PDB entry 7XZI | electron microscopy, 2.77 A resolution | chains A and B of the 14 polymer chains in the assembly

Chain A:
Name: Tic214
Source organism: Chlamydomonas reinhardtii
Reference sequence: P36495 (YCF78_CHLRE); residues 1-1995 here = UniProt positions 1-1995
Sequence (1995 residues; each row starts with the number of its first residue):
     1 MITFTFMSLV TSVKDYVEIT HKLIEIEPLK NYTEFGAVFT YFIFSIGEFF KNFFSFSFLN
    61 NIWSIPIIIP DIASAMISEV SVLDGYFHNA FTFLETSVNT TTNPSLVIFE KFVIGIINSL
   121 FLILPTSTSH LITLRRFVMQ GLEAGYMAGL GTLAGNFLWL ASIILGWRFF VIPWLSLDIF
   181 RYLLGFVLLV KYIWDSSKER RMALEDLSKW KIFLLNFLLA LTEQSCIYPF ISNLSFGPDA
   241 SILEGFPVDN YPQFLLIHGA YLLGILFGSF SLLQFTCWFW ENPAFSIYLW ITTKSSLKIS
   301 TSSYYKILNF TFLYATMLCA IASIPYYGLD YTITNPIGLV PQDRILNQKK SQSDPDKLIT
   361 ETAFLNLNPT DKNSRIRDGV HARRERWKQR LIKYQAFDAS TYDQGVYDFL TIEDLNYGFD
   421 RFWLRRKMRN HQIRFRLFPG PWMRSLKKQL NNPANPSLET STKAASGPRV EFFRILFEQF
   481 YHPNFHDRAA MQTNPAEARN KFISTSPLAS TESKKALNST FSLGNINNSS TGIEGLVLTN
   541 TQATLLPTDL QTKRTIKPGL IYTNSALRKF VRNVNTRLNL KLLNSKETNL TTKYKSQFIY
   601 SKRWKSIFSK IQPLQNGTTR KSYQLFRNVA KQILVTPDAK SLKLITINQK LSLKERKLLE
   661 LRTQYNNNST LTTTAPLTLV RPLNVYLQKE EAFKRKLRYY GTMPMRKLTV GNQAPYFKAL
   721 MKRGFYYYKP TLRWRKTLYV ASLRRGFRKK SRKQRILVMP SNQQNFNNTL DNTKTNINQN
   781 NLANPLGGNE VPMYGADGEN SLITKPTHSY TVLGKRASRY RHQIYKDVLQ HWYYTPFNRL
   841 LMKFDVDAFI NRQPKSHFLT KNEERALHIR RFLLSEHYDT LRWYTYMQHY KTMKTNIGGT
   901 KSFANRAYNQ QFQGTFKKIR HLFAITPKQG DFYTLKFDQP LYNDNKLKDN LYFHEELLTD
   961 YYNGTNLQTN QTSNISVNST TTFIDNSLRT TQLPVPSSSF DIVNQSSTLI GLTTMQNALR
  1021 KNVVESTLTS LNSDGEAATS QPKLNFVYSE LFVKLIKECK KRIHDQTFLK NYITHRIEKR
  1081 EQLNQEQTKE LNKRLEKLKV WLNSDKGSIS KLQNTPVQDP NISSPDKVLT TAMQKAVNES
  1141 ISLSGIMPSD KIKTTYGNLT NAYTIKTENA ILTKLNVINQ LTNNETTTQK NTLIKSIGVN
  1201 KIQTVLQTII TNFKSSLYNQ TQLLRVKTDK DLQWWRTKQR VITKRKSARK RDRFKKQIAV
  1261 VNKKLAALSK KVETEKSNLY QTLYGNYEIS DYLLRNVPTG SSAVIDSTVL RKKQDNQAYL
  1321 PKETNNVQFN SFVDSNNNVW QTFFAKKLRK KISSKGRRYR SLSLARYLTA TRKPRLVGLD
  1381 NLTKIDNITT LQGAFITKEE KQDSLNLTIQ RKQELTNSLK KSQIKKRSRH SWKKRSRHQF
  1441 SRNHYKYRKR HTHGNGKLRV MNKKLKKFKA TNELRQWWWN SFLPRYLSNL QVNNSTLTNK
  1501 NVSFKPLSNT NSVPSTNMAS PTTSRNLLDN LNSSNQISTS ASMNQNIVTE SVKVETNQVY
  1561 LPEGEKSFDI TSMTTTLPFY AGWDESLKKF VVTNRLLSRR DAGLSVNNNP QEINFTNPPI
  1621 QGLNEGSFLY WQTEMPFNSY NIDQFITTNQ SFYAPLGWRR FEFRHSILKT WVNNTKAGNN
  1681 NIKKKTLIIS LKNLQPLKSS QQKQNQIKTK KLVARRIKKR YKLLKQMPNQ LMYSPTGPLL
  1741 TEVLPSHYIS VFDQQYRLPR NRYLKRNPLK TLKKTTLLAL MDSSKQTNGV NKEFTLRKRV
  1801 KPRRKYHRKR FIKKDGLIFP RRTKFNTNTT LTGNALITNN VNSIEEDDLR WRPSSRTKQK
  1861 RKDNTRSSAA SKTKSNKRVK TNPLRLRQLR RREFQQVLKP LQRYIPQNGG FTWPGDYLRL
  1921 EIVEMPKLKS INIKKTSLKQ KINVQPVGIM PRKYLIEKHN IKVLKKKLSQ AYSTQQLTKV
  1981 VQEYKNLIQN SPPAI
Unresolved in the structure: 1-7, 451-464, 490-532, 669-677, 761-796, 960-1042, 1108-1122, 1186-1223, 1288-1342, 1493-1498, 1511-1542, 1674-1683, 1828-1844, 1859-1885, 1991-1995
Residues lining bound ligands: inositol hexakisphosphate (IHP): Trp1235, Lys1238, Ile1242, Glu1273, Lys1276, Tyr1359, Lys1457, Val1460, Lys1464, Ile1689, Ser1690, Leu1691, Lys1692
Curated features (UniProtKB/Swiss-Prot):
  - natural variant: Leu580 (L580V: In strain: CC-503), Lys1588 (K1588R: In strain: CC-503 and cw15), Pro1610 (P1610A: In strain: CC-503), Pro1618 (P1618A: In strain: CC-503)
Reported in the primary citation:
  - binding site for inositol hexakisphosphate: Trp1235

Chain B:
Name: Protein TIC 20
Source organism: Chlamydomonas reinhardtii
Reference sequence: A8IZ79 (A8IZ79_CHLRE); residue numbers follow UniProt; this construct covers 1-259
Sequence (259 residues; numbered 1 to 259; the number before each row is that of its first residue):
     1 MSALLSQASG FSGLALGSSA SSKRLCKPLC RRPAVCVQAA HRPASAVSSG VPSTGFGPVS
    61 PLQRRPTLPT RKLVVASSQS GGRAEDAEKQ DWKFGRNEGP MTWPWKLMCA ILYMLPWVDV
   121 TEKTVYFVER FPAFVWTEYF SEPFEHWYNI HEYAPLFIFF ATYLGIVRNK KIPHVARYHV
   181 MMGVMLDIVA MILIVTEENL PTGVLWTPWS DLFYALMFWF IFLLVIYCLF FCFLGWYCEI
   241 PLISEGVYLQ IEQAEQLGQ
Unresolved in the structure: 1-93
Residues lining bound ligands:
  - Digitonin (AJP), molecule 1: Trp105, Met108, Leu112, Ala161, Thr162, Gly165, Ile166, Asn169, Lys171, Ile172
  - Digitonin (AJP), molecule 2: Leu164, Gly165, Arg168, Leu257, Gly258
  - Digitonin (AJP), molecule 3: Val195, Thr196, Asn199

Chain A / chain B interface:
Contacting residue pairs - 57 pairs, chain A then chain B:
  Pro325(A) - Ala133(B)
  Tyr327(A) - Ala133(B)
  Gly328(A) - Ala133(B)
  Leu329(A) - Trp136(B)
  Phe364(A) - Trp136(B)  hydrophobic
  Phe364(A) - Tyr139(B)  hydrophobic
  Leu367(A) - Tyr139(B)
  Ser374(A) - Glu142(B)
  Arg375(A) - Glu138(B)  hydrogen bond (side chain-backbone)
  Arg375(A) - Glu142(B)
  Arg375(A) - Glu145(B)  salt bridge
  Arg377(A) - Glu142(B)  salt bridge
  Gly379(A) - His146(B)
  Val380(A) - His146(B)  hydrogen bond (backbone-side chain)
  His381(A) - His146(B)  hydrogen bond
  His381(A) - Asn149(B)
  His381(A) - Ile150(B)
  Ala382(A) - Glu145(B)
  Arg383(A) - Thr121(B)  hydrogen bond (side chain-backbone)
  Arg383(A) - Thr124(B)
  Arg383(A) - Glu138(B)  salt bridge
  Arg383(A) - Glu145(B)  hydrogen bond (backbone-side chain)
  Arg384(A) - Glu122(B)
  Glu385(A) - Glu122(B)
  Arg386(A) - Glu122(B)  salt bridge
  Arg386(A) - Glu197(B)  salt bridge
  Trp387(A) - Glu122(B)
  Trp387(A) - Val125(B)
  Trp387(A) - Glu138(B)
  Gln395(A) - Tyr139(B)  hydrogen bond
  Phe397(A) - Val125(B)  hydrophobic
  Phe397(A) - Tyr139(B)
  Ala399(A) - Pro132(B)
  Thr401(A) - Pro132(B)
  Arg421(A) - Tyr126(B)
  Arg421(A) - Glu129(B)  salt bridge
  Arg421(A) - Asp211(B)  salt bridge
  Phe422(A) - Leu205(B)
  Phe422(A) - Trp206(B)
  Phe422(A) - Thr207(B)
  Arg425(A) - Tyr126(B)
  Arg425(A) - Glu129(B)  salt bridge
  Met428(A) - Glu122(B)
  Met428(A) - Tyr126(B)
  Met428(A) - Tyr214(B)  hydrophobic
  Arg429(A) - Leu205(B)
  Arg429(A) - Trp206(B)
  Arg434(A) - Glu198(B)  salt bridge
  Arg436(A) - Glu198(B)  salt bridge
  Gln479(A) - Thr202(B)
  Phe480(A) - Thr202(B)
  Phe480(A) - Trp206(B)
  Tyr825(A) - Trp206(B)
  Leu829(A) - Trp206(B)  hydrophobic
  Trp832(A) - Trp206(B)
  Trp832(A) - Thr207(B)
  Tyr833(A) - Pro208(B)
Also at the interface, not in a pair above, chain A (41 interface residues in all): Trp194, Ile324, Ser400, Arg426, Asn838, Leu841
Also at the interface, not in a pair above, chain B (34 interface residues in all): Lys123, Val128, Phe131, Phe134, Val135, Ser141, Gly203, Trp209, Trp236
Interface features reported in the paper:
  - interface residues, chain A: Arg426(A)

Summary:
Chain A and chain B form an interface of 41 and 34 residues respectively, with 6 hydrogen bonds and 10 salt
bridges. Polar pairs include Arg375(A)-Glu145(B), Arg377(A)-Glu142(B) and Arg383(A)-Glu138(B). Bound to chain
A: inositol hexakisphosphate. From the paper: a binding site for inositol hexakisphosphate at Trp1235(A); the
interface residue Arg426(A).
Here chain A is Tic214 and chain B is Protein TIC 20, both from Chlamydomonas reinhardtii. Entry 7XZI (Cryo-EM
structure of TOC-TIC supercomplex from Chlamydomonas reinhardtii) was determined by electron microscopy,
deposited together with 7XZJ.
